PDB entry 6E4Q | X-ray diffraction, 2.80 A resolution | chain A

Chain A:
Protein: polypeptide N-acetylgalactosaminyltransferase 9
Source organism: Drosophila melanogaster
Notes: EC 2.4.1.41; fragment: Catalytic domain, Ricin B-type lectin Domain
Reference sequence: Q8MRC9 (GALT9_DROME); numbering as in UniProt (aligned over 146-650)
Amino-acid sequence (510 residues; numbered 141 to 650; the number before each row is that of its first residue):
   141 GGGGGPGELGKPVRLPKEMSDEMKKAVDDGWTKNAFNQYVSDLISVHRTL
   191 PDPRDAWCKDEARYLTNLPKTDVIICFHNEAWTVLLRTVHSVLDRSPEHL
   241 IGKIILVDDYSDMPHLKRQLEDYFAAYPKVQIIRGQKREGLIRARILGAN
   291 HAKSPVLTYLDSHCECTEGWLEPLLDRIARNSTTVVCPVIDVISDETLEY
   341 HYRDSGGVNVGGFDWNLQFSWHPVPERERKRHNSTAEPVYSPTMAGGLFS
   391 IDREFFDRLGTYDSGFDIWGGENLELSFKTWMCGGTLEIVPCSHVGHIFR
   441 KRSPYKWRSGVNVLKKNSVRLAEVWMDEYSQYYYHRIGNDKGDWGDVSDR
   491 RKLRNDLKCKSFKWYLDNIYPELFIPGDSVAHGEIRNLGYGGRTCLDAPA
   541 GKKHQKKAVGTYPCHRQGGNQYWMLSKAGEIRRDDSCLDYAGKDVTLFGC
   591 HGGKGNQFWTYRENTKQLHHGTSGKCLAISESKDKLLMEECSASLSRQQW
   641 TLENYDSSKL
Disordered / not traced: 141-142, 449-451
Cystine bridges: Cys198-Cys432, Cys423-Cys499, Cys535-Cys554, Cys577-Cys590, Cys616-Cys631
Covalent attachments: N-acetylglucosamine (NAG) linked to Asn321
Construct notes: expression tag (141-145)
Bound ions: Mn2+: Asp301, His303, His437 (together with UDP)
Small-molecule neighbours: UDP (uridine-5'-diphosphate): Cys216, Phe217, His218, Asp249, Arg278, Gly280, Leu281, Asp301, Ser302, His303, His437, Arg440, Tyr445
What the authors report for this chain:
  - Mn2+ coordination: Asp301, His303, His437
  - conformationally variable residues (order/disorder transition): Arg440 to Arg448
  - specificity-determining residues: Lys542, Lys543, Lys546, Lys547
  - specificity-determining residues: Arg526, Arg533, Arg556 (proposed by the authors, not directly observed)

Summary:
Bound to chain A: UDP. N-acetylglucosamine is covalently linked to Asn321. Asp301, His303 and His437 form the
Mn2+ site. The paper reports Mn2+ coordination by Asp301, His303 and His437; specificity determinants Lys542,
Lys543 and Lys546 among others.
Chain A is polypeptide N-acetylgalactosaminyltransferase 9 (Drosophila melanogaster); the structure, Crystal
Structure of the Drosophila Melanogaster Polypeptide N-Acetylgalactosaminyl Transferase PGANT9A in Complex
with UDP and Mn2+, was determined by X-ray diffraction (same publication as 6E4R).
